Entry 9FWT (X-ray diffraction, 1.64 A resolution); this record covers chains A and B.

== Chain A ==
Name: Non-structural protein 10
From: Severe acute respiratory syndrome coronavirus 2
UniProt: P0DTC1 (R1A_SARS2); residues 1-131 here correspond to UniProt positions 4254-4384 (UniProt number = residue number + 4253)
Chain sequence (131 residues; row label = number of the first residue in the row):
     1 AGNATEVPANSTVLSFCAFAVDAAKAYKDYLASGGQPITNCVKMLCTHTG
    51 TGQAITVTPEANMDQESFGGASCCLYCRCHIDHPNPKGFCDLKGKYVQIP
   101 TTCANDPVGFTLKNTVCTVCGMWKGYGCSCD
Ion coordination: Zn2+ site 1: C74, C77, H83, C90; Zn2+ site 2: C117, C120, C128, C130
Residues lining bound ligands: VSL (methyl 4,5,6,7-tetrahydro-2H-indazole-3-carboxylate): I55, D91, L92, T111, N114, T115, V116, T118, W123

== Chain B ==
Name: Guanine-N7 methyltransferase nsp14
From: Severe acute respiratory syndrome coronavirus 2
Notes: EC 2.1.1.56, 3.1.13.-
UniProt: P0DTD1 (R1AB_SARS2); residues 1-289 here correspond to UniProt positions 5926-6214 (UniProt number = residue number + 5925)
Chain sequence (290 residues; row label = number of the first residue in the row; numbering starts at 0):
     0 MAENVTGLFKDCSKVITGLHPTQAPTHLSVDTKFKTEGLCVDIPGIPKDM
    50 TYRRLISMMGFKMNYQVNGYPNMFITREEAIRHVRAWIGFDVEGCHATRE
   100 AVGTNLPLQLGFSTGVNLVAVPTGYVDTPNNTDFSRVSAKPPPGDQFKHL
   150 IPLMYKGLPWNVVRIKIVQMLSDTLKNLSDRVVFVLWAHGFELTSMKYFV
   200 KIGPERTCCLCDRRATCFSTASDTYACWHHSIGFDYVYNPFMIDVQQWGF
   250 TGNLQSNHDLYCQVHGNAHVASCDAIMTRCLAVHECFVKR
Not modelled in the structure: 0-2, 289
Differences from the reference sequence: initiating methionine (0)
Swiss-Prot annotation at these positions:
  - active site: D90, E92, E191, H268, D273
  - binding site (Mg(2+)): D90, E92, E191, H268, D273
  - binding site (Zn(2+)): C207, C210, C226, H229, H257, C261, H264, C279
Ion coordination: Zn2+ site 1: C207, C210, C226, H229; Zn2+ site 2: H257, C261, H264, C279

== Interface between chain A and chain B ==
Residue-residue contacts - 114 pairs, chain A then chain B:
  A1(A) with K9(B), hydrogen bond (backbone-side chain); V101(B), hydrophobic
  G2(A) with D10(B)
  N3(A) with K9(B); D10(B), hydrogen bond (backbone-backbone)
  A4(A) with V4(B), hydrophobic; T5(B)
  T5(A) with F8(B), hydrogen bond (side chain-backbone); T25(B), hydrogen bond (backbone-side chain); L27(B); S28(B)
  E6(A) with V4(B); T5(B), hydrogen bond (backbone-backbone); L7(B); T25(B); L27(B)
  V7(A) with N3(B); L27(B), hydrophobic
  P8(A) with N3(B); V4(B)
  S11(A) with T5(B); K61(B)
  T12(A) with K61(B); N63(B), hydrogen bond; Y64(B)
  L14(A) with F8(B), hydrophobic
  S15(A) with L7(B); F60(B); K61(B), hydrogen bond (side chain-backbone); M62(B)
  F16(A) with Y64(B); V66(B), hydrophobic; Y69(B), hydrophobic; I201(B), hydrophobic
  A18(A) with K196(B), hydrogen bond (backbone-side chain)
  F19(A) with F60(B), hydrophobic; M62(B), hydrophobic; L192(B); M195(B); K196(B); V199(B); K200(B); I201(B), hydrogen bond (backbone-backbone)
  A20(A) with I201(B)
  V21(A) with K200(B); I201(B), hydrogen bond (backbone-backbone); F217(B), hydrophobic; Y224(B); Y237(B), hydrophobic
  K25(A) with Y69(B); P203(B)
  A26(A) with Y69(B)
  D29(A) with V66(B); Y69(B), hydrogen bond
  Y30(A) with V66(B), hydrophobic
  S33(A) with Q65(B); V66(B); N67(B), hydrogen bond (side chain-backbone)
  N40(A) with T25(B); H26(B), hydrogen bond (backbone-backbone); L27(B), hydrogen bond (side chain-backbone)
  C41(A) with H26(B)
  V42(A) with P20(B); A23(B); T25(B); H26(B); V29(B), hydrophobic
  K43(A) with L38(B); C39(B), hydrogen bond (backbone-backbone)
  M44(A) with P20(B), hydrophobic; C39(B); V40(B); D41(B)
  L45(A) with T35(B); E36(B); C39(B), hydrogen bond (backbone-backbone); V40(B), hydrophobic
  T58(A) with D41(B)
  P59(A) with D41(B)
  G69(A) with P20(B)
  G70(A) with T21(B)
  A71(A) with T21(B), hydrogen bond (backbone-backbone); Q22(B); A23(B)
  S72(A) with A23(B); P24(B)
  R78(A) with F8(B); P24(B), hydrogen bond (side chain-backbone); T25(B)
  C79(A) with F8(B)
  H80(A) with F8(B); I55(B); M57(B); Y124(B); D126(B), salt bridge; T131(B)
  I81(A) with K196(B)
  G88(A) with N130(B)
  F89(A) with N129(B); N130(B)
  C90(A) with N129(B), hydrogen bond (backbone-backbone)
  K93(A) with T21(B); Q22(B); Y51(B); T127(B), hydrogen bond (side chain-backbone); P128(B); N130(B)
  G94(A) with T21(B), hydrogen bond (backbone-backbone); K47(B), hydrogen bond (backbone-side chain)
  K95(A) with T21(B)
  Y96(A) with H19(B); P20(B); T21(B); D41(B), hydrogen bond
Also at the interface, not in a pair above, chain A (48 interface residues in all): C77, H83, L92
Also at the interface, not in a pair above, chain B (58 interface residues in all): C11, G102, R205

== Overview ==
Chain A and chain B form an interface of 48 and 58 residues respectively; the contacts include 23 hydrogen
bonds and 1 salt bridge. Among the polar pairs are H80(A)-D126(B), A1(A)-K9(B) and T5(A)-F8(B). Chain A binds
compound VSL.
Chain A is Non-structural protein 10 and chain B is Guanine-N7 methyltransferase nsp14, both from Severe acute
respiratory syndrome coronavirus 2; the structure, Ensemble model of ligand-free SARS-CoV-2 NSP10-NSP14 (ExoN)
and in complex with partially bound VT00259, was determined by X-ray diffraction together with 9FW2, 9FWH,
9FWI, 9FWJ, 9FWK, 9FWL and 10 further entries from the same study.
